8YWT - chains X and M of the 16 polymer chains in the assembly; structure by electron microscopy, 2.80 A resolution.

# Chain X
Molecule: V-type ATP synthase, subunit K
Source organism: Thermus thermophilus HB8
UniProt: Q5SIT7 (Q5SIT7_THET8); residues -18 to 80 here correspond to UniProt positions 1-99 (UniProt number = residue number + 19)
Chain sequence (102 residues; row label = number of the first residue in the row; numbers below 1 keep their minus sign (Met-18 is residue -18)):
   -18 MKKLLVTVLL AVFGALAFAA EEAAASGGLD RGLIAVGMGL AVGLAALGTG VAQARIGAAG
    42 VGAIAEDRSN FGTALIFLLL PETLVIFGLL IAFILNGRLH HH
Disordered / not traced: -18 to 7, 81-83
Differences from the reference sequence: expression tag (81-83)
What the authors report for this chain:
  - self-association interface (contacts with another copy of this molecule); pairs are residue here / residue on that copy: Glu63-Thr64 (hydrogen bond)

# Chain M
Molecule: V-type ATP synthase subunit C
Source organism: Thermus thermophilus HB8
UniProt: P74902 (VATC_THET8); residue numbers follow UniProt; this construct covers 1-323
Chain sequence (323 residues; row label = number of the first residue in the row):
     1 MADDFAYLNA RVRVRRGTLL KESFFQEALD LSFADFLRLL SETVYGGELA GQGLPDVDRA
    61 VLRTQAKLVG DLPRLVTGEA REAVRLLLLR NDLHNLQALL RAKATGRPFE EVLLLPGTLR
   121 EEVWRQAYEA QDPAGMAQVL AVPGHPLARA LRAVLRETQD LARVEALLAK RFFEDVAKAA
   181 KGLDQPALRD YLALEVDAEN LRTAFKLQGS GLAPDAFFLK GGRFVDRVRF ARLMEGDYAV
   241 LDELSGTPFS GLSGVRDLKA LERGLRCVLL KEAKKGVQDP LGVGLVLAYV KEREWEAVRL
   301 RLLARRAYFG LPRAQVEEEV VCP
Disordered / not traced: 1
Disulfides: Cys267-Cys322

# Chain X / chain M interface
Contacting residue pairs - 5 pairs, chain X then chain M:
  Arg36(X) - Asp4(M)  salt bridge
  Ala39(X) - Ala2(M)  hydrogen bond (backbone-backbone)
  Ala40(X) - Ala2(M)
  Ala40(X) - Tyr7(M)  hydrophobic
  Glu47(X) - Arg11(M)  salt bridge
Other interface residues (no listed pair), chain X (6 interface residues in all): Gly43, Ala44
Other interface residues (no listed pair), chain M (5 interface residues in all): Leu75

# Overview
6 residues of chain X and 5 residues of chain M are in contact; the contacts include 1 hydrogen bond and 2
salt bridges. Polar contacts include Arg36(X)-Asp4(M), Glu47(X)-Arg11(M) and Ala39(X)-Ala2(M). The paper
reports a self-association interface involving Glu63(X).
Chain X is V-type ATP synthase, subunit K and chain M is V-type ATP synthase subunit C, both from Thermus
thermophilus HB8; the structure, The isolated Vo domain of V/A-ATPase from Thermus thermophilus, was
determined by electron microscopy (same publication as 8YXZ, 8YY0 and 8YY1).
